PDB entry 3GKV | X-ray diffraction, 1.40 A resolution | chains A and B

[Chain A]
Name: Hemoglobin subunit alpha
Source organism: Trematomus bernacchii
UniProt: P80043 (HBA_PAGBE); residue numbers follow UniProt; this construct covers 1-142
Chain sequence (143 residues; each row starts with the number of its first residue; numbering starts at 0):
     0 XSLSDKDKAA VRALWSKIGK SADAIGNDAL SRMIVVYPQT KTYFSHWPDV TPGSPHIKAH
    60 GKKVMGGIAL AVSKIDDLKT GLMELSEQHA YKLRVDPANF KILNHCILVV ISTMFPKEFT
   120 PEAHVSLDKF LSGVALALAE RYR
Differences from the reference sequence: acetylation (0)
Modified / non-standard residues: ACE (acetyl group) at position 0
Bound ions: heme Fe: His88 (together with carbon monoxide)
Ligand contacts:
  - carbon monoxide (CMO): Leu29, Phe43, His59, Val63, His88, Leu102
  - carbon monoxide / heme: Leu29, Met32, Thr39, Tyr42, Phe43, His45, Trp46, His59, Lys62, Val63, Gly66, Ile67, Leu84, Gln87, His88, Leu92, Val94, Asn98, Phe99, Leu102, Asn103, Ile106, Leu137
  - heme (HEM): Met32, Thr39, Tyr42, Phe43, His45, Trp46, His59, Lys62, Val63, Gly66, Ile67, Leu84, Gln87, His88, Leu92, Val94, Asn98, Phe99, Leu102, Asn103, Ile106, Leu137

[Chain B]
Name: Hemoglobin subunit beta
Source organism: Trematomus bernacchii
UniProt: P80044 (HBB_PAGBE); residues 1-146 here correspond to UniProt positions 2-147 (UniProt number = residue number + 1)
Chain sequence (146 residues; row label = number of the first residue in the row):
     1 VEWTDKERSI ISDIFSHMDY DDIGPKALSR CLIVYPWTQR HFSGFGNLYN AEAIIGNANV
    61 AAHGIKVLHG LDRGVKNMDN IAATYADLST LHSEKLHVDP DNFKLLSDCI TIVLAAKMGH
   121 AFTAETQGAF QKFLAVVVSA LGKQYH
Bound ions: heme Fe: His92 (together with carbon monoxide)
Ligand contacts:
  - carbon monoxide (CMO): His63, Val67, His92
  - heme (HEM): Thr38, His41, Phe42, Phe45, His63, Lys66, Val67, Gly70, Leu71, Arg73, Tyr85, Leu88, Leu91, His92, Leu96, Val98, Asn102, Phe103, Leu106, Leu141

[Chain A / chain B interface]
Contacting residue pairs (32; chain A residue first):
  Arg31(A) - Phe122(B)  hydrogen bond (side chain-backbone)
  Arg31(A) - Thr123(B)
  Arg31(A) - Ala124(B)
  Arg31(A) - Gln127(B)  hydrogen bond
  Val34(A) - Ala124(B)  hydrophobic
  Val35(A) - Ala124(B)
  Val35(A) - Gly128(B)
  Val35(A) - Gln131(B)
  Tyr36(A) - Gln131(B)  hydrogen bond
  His104(A) - Asp108(B)
  His104(A) - Gln131(B)  hydrogen bond
  Val108(A) - Ala115(B)
  Val108(A) - Gln127(B)
  Ser111(A) - Ile112(B)  hydrogen bond (side chain-backbone)
  Ser111(A) - Ala116(B)  hydrogen bond (side chain-backbone)
  Thr112(A) - Ala115(B)
  Thr112(A) - Gly119(B)
  Met113(A) - His120(B)
  Pro115(A) - Ala116(B)
  Phe118(A) - Arg30(B)  hydrogen bond (backbone-side chain)
  Phe118(A) - Ile112(B)  hydrophobic
  Thr119(A) - Arg30(B)
  Pro120(A) - Arg30(B)
  Pro120(A) - Ile33(B)  hydrophobic
  Pro120(A) - Val34(B)
  Glu121(A) - Ala51(B)
  His123(A) - Arg30(B)  hydrogen bond
  His123(A) - Val34(B)
  His123(A) - Ile112(B)
  Val124(A) - Ile33(B)
  Val124(A) - Val34(B)
  Asp127(A) - Tyr35(B)
Interface residues without a listed pair, chain A (20 interface residues in all): Asp27, Cys105, Leu107
Interface residues without a listed pair, chain B (20 interface residues in all): Ile55, Thr111, Glu125

[Overview]
The chain A/chain B interface involves 20 residues from each chain; the contacts include 8 hydrogen bonds.
Among the polar pairs are Arg31(A)-Phe122(B), Arg31(A)-Gln127(B) and Tyr36(A)-Gln131(B). Chain A binds heme,
carbon monoxide and carbon monoxide / heme. Ligands of chain B: heme and carbon monoxide.
Here chain A is Hemoglobin subunit alpha and chain B is Hemoglobin subunit beta, both from Trematomus
bernacchii. Entry 3GKV (X-ray structure of an intermediate along the oxidation pathway of Trematomus
bernacchii hemoglobin) was determined by X-ray diffraction.
